3BIZ - chain A; structure by X-ray diffraction, 2.20 A resolution.

[Chain A]
Name: Wee1-like protein kinase
Organism: Homo sapiens
Notes: EC 2.7.10.2; fragment: kinase domain
Reference sequence: P30291 (WEE1_HUMAN); numbering as in UniProt (aligned over 291-575)
Amino-acid sequence (287 residues; row label = number of the first residue in the row):
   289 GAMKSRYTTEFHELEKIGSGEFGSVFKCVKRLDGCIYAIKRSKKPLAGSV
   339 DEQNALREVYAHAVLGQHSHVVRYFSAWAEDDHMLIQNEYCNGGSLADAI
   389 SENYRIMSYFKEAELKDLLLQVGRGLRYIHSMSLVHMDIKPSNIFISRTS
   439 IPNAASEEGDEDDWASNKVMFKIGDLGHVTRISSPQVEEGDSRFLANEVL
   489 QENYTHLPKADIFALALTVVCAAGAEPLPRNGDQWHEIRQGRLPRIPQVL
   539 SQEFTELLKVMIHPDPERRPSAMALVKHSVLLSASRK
Not modelled in the structure: 289-292, 308-311, 334-336, 436-455, 570-575
Construct notes: expression tag (289-290)
Ligand contacts: 61E (4-(2-chlorophenyl)-8-[3-(dimethylamino)propoxy]-9-hydroxy-6-methylpyrrolo[3,4-c]carbazole-1,3(2H,6H)-dione): Ile305, Gly306, Val313, Ala326, Ile327, Lys328, Glu346, Val360, Ile374, Asn376, Glu377, Tyr378, Cys379, Asn380, Gly381, Gly382, Asp386, Phe433, Asp463
UniProt features mapped onto this chain:
  - active site: Asp426 (Proton acceptor)
  - binding site (ATP): Ile305 to Val313, Lys328
  - binding site (Mg(2+)): Asn342, Asn431, Asp463, Gly465
  - modified residue (Phosphoserine): Ser307, Ser312
  - mutagenesis: Lys328 (K328R: Abolishes activity)

[Summary]
Ligands of chain A: compound 61E. UniProt lists active-site residue Asp426, 10 ATP-binding residues, 4
Mg2+-binding residues and one mutagenesis site.
Chain A is Wee1-like protein kinase (Homo sapiens); the structure, Wee1 kinase complex with inhibitor
PD331618, was determined by X-ray diffraction together with 3BI6 from the same study.
